8SFP - chains A and D of the 4 polymer chains in the assembly; structure by electron microscopy, 3.80 A resolution.

Chain A:
Protein: CRISPR-associated endonuclease Cas12a
Organism: Acidaminococcus sp. BV3L6
Notes: EC 3.1.21.1, 4.6.1.22
UniProtKB: U2UMQ6 (CS12A_ACISB); numbering as in UniProt (aligned over 1-1307)
Sequence (1311 residues; each row starts with the number of its first residue; numbers below 1 keep their minus sign (Gly-3 is residue -3)):
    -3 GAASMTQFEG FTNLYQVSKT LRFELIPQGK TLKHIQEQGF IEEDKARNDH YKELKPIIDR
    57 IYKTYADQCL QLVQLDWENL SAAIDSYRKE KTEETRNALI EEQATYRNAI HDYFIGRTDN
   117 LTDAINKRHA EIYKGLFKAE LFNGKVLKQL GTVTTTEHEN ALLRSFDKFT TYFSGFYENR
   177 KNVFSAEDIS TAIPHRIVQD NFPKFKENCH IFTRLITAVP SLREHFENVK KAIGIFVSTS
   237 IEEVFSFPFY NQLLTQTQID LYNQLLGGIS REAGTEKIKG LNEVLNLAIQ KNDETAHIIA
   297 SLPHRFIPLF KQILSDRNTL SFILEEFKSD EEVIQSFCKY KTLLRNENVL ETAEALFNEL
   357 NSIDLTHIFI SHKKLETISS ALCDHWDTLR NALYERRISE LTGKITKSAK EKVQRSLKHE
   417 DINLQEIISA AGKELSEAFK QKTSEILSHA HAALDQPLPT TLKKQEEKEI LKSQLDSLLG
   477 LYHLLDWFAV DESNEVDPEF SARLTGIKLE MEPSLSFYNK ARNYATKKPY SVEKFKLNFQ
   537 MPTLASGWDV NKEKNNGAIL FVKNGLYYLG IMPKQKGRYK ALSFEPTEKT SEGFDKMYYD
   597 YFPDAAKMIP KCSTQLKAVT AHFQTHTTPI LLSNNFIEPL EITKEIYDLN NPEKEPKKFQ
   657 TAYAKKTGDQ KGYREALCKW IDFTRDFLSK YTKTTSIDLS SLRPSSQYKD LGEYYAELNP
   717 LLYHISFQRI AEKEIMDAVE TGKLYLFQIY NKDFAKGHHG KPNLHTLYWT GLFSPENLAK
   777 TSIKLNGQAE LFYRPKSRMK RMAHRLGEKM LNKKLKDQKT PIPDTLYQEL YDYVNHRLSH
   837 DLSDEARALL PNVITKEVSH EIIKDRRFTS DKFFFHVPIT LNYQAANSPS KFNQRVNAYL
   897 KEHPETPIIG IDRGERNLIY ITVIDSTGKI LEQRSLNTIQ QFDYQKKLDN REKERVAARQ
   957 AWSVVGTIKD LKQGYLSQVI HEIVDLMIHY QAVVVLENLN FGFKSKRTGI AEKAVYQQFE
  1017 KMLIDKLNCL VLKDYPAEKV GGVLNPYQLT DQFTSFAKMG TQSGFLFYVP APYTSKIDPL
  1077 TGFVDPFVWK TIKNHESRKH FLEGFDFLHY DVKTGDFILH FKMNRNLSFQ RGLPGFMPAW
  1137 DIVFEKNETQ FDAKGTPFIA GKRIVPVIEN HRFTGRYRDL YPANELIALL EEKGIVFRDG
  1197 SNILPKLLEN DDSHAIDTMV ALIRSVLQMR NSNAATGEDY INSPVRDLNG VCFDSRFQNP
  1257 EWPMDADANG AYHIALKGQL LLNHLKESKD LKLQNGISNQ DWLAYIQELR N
Not modelled in the structure: -3 to 0, 398-402, 794-855
Differences from the reference sequence: expression tag (-3 to 0)
Reported in the primary citation:
  - mutagenesis - R1003A: unchanged catalytic activity (TS cleavage of the 20-bp target)
  - mutagenesis - R1003A (7-fold): decreased catalytic activity (TS cleavage of the 16-bp target)
  - binding site for the 56-nt DNA strand: Phe999, Arg1003
  - mutagenesis - F999A, R1003A: unchanged catalytic activity on 20-bp target
  - mutagenesis - F999A, R1003A (14-fold): decreased catalytic activity on 16-bp target

Chain D:
Molecule: 56-nt DNA strand
Sequence (56 nucleotides; row label = number of the first residue in the row; numbers below 1 keep their minus sign (DC-3 is residue -3)):
    -3 CGCTCTTCCG ATCTTTTAGT GATAAGTGGA ATGCCATGTG GAGTAGCTAC TGTGCT
Not modelled in the structure: -3 to 2, 21-52

How chain A and chain D interact:
Residue-residue contacts (37):
  Lys134(A) - DT12(D)  phosphate contact
  Lys134(A) - DT13(D)  phosphate contact
  Ala135(A) - DT12(D)  hydrogen bond to the phosphate
  Lys164(A) - DT10(D)  sugar contact
  Lys164(A) - DT11(D)  phosphate contact
  Phe165(A) - DT11(D)  phosphate contact
  Thr166(A) - DT11(D)  hydrogen bond to the phosphate
  Thr167(A) - DT11(D)  hydrogen bond to the phosphate
  Thr167(A) - DT12(D)  base contact
  Pro538(A) - DT10(D)  phosphate contact
  Lys550(A) - DC9(D)  salt bridge to the phosphate
  Asn551(A) - DT10(D)  base contact
  Lys570(A) - DT10(D)  salt bridge to the phosphate
  Arg574(A) - DC9(D)  phosphate contact
  Tyr575(A) - DC9(D)  hydrogen bond to the phosphate
  Tyr575(A) - DT10(D)  hydrogen bond to the phosphate
  Asp600(A) - DT16(D)  base contact
  Ala602(A) - DG15(D)  sugar contact
  Ala602(A) - DT16(D)  base contact
  Lys603(A) - DA14(D)  sugar contact
  Lys603(A) - DG15(D)  base contact
  Lys607(A) - DT13(D)  hydrogen bond to the base
  Lys607(A) - DA14(D)  sugar contact
  Gln611(A) - DA14(D)  sugar contact
  Gln611(A) - DG15(D)  phosphate contact
  Asn646(A) - DG15(D)  phosphate contact
  Lys653(A) - DG15(D)  sugar contact
  Lys653(A) - DT16(D)  salt bridge to the phosphate
  Gln656(A) - DT16(D)  hydrogen bond to the phosphate
  Gln656(A) - DG17(D)  hydrogen bond to the phosphate
  Thr657(A) - DG17(D)  hydrogen bond to the phosphate
  Thr657(A) - DA18(D)  hydrogen bond to the base
  Lys661(A) - DT19(D)  base contact
  Lys705(A) - DA20(D)  salt bridge to the phosphate
  Asp706(A) - DG17(D)  sugar contact
  Gly708(A) - DG17(D)  sugar contact
  Tyr711(A) - DT16(D)  base contact
Interface residues without a listed pair, chain A (34 interface residues in all): Phe133, Glu136, Tyr173, Met604, Pro606, Gln666, Leu707, Lys887

In short:
34 residues of chain A and 12 residues of chain D are in contact; the contacts include 10 hydrogen bonds and 4
salt bridges. Among the polar pairs are Lys607(A)-DT13(D), Thr657(A)-DA18(D) and Ala135(A)-DT12(D). From the
paper: a binding site for the 56-nt DNA strand at Phe999(A) and Arg1003(A); F999A and R1003A of chain A reduce
catalytic activity on 16-bp target.
Here chain A is CRISPR-associated endonuclease Cas12a (Acidaminococcus sp. BV3L6) and chain D is a 56-nt DNA
strand. Entry 8SFP (WT CRISPR-Cas12a with the target strand in the RuvC active site) was determined by
electron microscopy together with 8SFH, 8SFI, 8SFJ, 8SFL, 8SFN, 8SFO, 8SFQ and 8SFR from the same study.
